6V2K - chains B and I of the 10 polymer chains in the assembly; structure by X-ray diffraction, 2.60 A resolution.

[Chain B]
Molecule: Histone H4
From: Homo sapiens
UniProt: P62805 (H4_HUMAN); residues 0-102 here correspond to UniProt positions 1-103 (UniProt number = residue number + 1)
Chain sequence (106 residues; numbered -3 to 102; the number before each row is that of its first residue; numbers below 1 keep their minus sign (Gly-3 is residue -3)):
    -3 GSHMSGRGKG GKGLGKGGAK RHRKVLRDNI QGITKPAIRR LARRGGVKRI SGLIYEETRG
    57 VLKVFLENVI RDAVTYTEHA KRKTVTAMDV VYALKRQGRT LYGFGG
Unresolved in the structure: -3 to 24, 102
Construct notes: expression tag (-3 to -1)

[Chain I]
Molecule: 146-nt DNA strand
From: Homo sapiens
Sequence (146 nucleotides; row label = number of the first residue in the row):
     1 ATCAATATCC ACCTGCAGAT TCTACCAAAA GTGTATTTGG AAACTGCTCC ATCAAAAGGC
    61 ATGTTCAGCT GAATTCAGCT GAACATGCCT TTTGATGGAG CAGTTTCCAA ATACACTTTT
   121 GGTAGAATCT GCAGGTGGAT ATTGAT
Unresolved in the structure: 1
Metal / ion sites: Mn2+ site 1 near DA27 (its only coordinating residue here); Mn2+ site 2 near DG68 (its only coordinating residue here); Mn2+ site 3 near DG121 (its only coordinating residue here)

[Interface between chain B and chain I]
Contacting residue pairs (5):
  Thr30(B) with DC60(I), phosphate contact
  Pro32(B) with DC60(I), phosphate contact; DA61(I), phosphate contact
  Arg36(B) with DC60(I), salt bridge to the phosphate
  Arg45(B) with DC69(I), sugar contact
Also at the interface, not in a pair above, chain B (5 interface residues in all): Lys31
Also at the interface, not in a pair above, chain I (4 interface residues in all): DT70

[Summary]
5 residues of chain B and 4 residues of chain I are in contact; the contacts include 1 salt bridge. Its one
salt-bridged contact is Arg36(B)-DC60(I).
Here chain B is Histone H4 and chain I is a 146-nt DNA strand, both from Homo sapiens. Entry 6V2K (The
nucleosome structure after H2A-H2B exchange) was determined by X-ray diffraction.
